Entry 4ENM (X-ray diffraction, 2.84 A resolution); this record covers chains A and C of the 3 polymer chains in the assembly.

# Chain A
Molecule: Alkyltransferase-like protein 1
Source organism: Schizosaccharomyces pombe
UniProtKB: Q9UTN9 (ATL1_SCHPO); residue numbers follow UniProt; this construct covers 1-108
Amino-acid sequence (116 residues; each row starts with the number of its first residue):
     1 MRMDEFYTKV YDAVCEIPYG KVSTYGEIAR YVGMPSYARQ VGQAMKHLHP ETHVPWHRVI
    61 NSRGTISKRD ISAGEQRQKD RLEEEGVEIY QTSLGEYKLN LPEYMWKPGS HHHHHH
Not modelled in the structure: 109-116
Sequence notes: expression tag (109-116)
UniProt features mapped onto this chain:
  - site: Tyr-25 (Required for phosphate rotation/nucleotide flipping), Arg-39 (Arg finger, required for nucleotide flipping), Arg-69 (Critical for recognition of O(6)-alkylguanines, probes the electrostatic potential of the flipped base to distinguish between O(6)-alkylguanine and guanine)
  - mutagenesis: Arg-69 (R69A/F: Reduces discrimination of modified bases 10-100-fold and increases sensitivity toward alkylating agents)
From the paper describing this entry:
  - binding site for the 13-nt DNA strand (chain C): Arg-39
  - binding site for the 13-nt DNA strand: Pro-50

# Chain C
Molecule: 13-nt DNA strand
Sequence (13 nucleotides; numbered 14 to 26; the number before each row is that of its first residue):
    14 CTACTAGCCA TGG

# Interface between chain A and chain C
Contacting residue pairs (15; chain A residue first):
  Met-3(A) / DA23(C)  sugar contact
  Met-3(A) / DT24(C)  phosphate contact
  Tyr-7(A) / DT24(C)  hydrogen bond to the phosphate
  Ser-36(A) / DC21(C)  phosphate contact
  Ser-36(A) / DC22(C)  hydrogen bond to the phosphate
  Tyr-37(A) / DC22(C)  sugar contact
  Tyr-37(A) / DA23(C)  hydrogen bond to the phosphate
  Arg-39(A) / DC21(C)  hydrogen bond to the base
  Gln-40(A) / DC22(C)  hydrogen bond to the sugar
  Gln-40(A) / DA23(C)  sugar contact
  Gln-43(A) / DA23(C)  base contact
  Gln-43(A) / DT24(C)  sugar contact
  Thr-92(A) / DT15(C)  hydrogen bond to the phosphate
  Ser-93(A) / DT15(C)  phosphate contact
  Lys-98(A) / DC14(C)  phosphate contact
Also at the interface, not in a pair above, chain C (7 interface residues in all): DG20

# Overview
10 residues of chain A face 7 of chain C across their interface; the contacts include 6 hydrogen bonds. Among
the polar pairs are Arg-39(A)/DC21(C), Gln-40(A)/DC22(C) and Tyr-7(A)/DT24(C). From the paper: a binding site
for the 13-nt DNA strand (chain C) at Arg-39(A); a binding site for the 13-nt DNA strand at Pro-50(A).
Chain A is Alkyltransferase-like protein 1 (Schizosaccharomyces pombe) and chain C is a 13-nt DNA strand; the
structure, Crystal structure of S. pombe Atl1 in complex with damaged DNA containing O6-benzylguanine, was
determined by X-ray diffraction, deposited together with 4ENJ, 4ENK and 4ENN.
